PDB entry 7VHF | X-ray diffraction, 1.75 A resolution | chains A and C of the 7 polymer chains in the assembly

Chain A:
Molecule: rRNA N-glycosylase
Organism: Escherichia coli
Notes: EC 3.2.2.22
UniProtKB: Q8XBV2 (Q8XBV2_ECOLX); residues 1-297 here correspond to UniProt positions 23-319 (UniProt number = residue number + 22)
Chain sequence (297 residues; numbered 1 to 297; the number before each row is that of its first residue):
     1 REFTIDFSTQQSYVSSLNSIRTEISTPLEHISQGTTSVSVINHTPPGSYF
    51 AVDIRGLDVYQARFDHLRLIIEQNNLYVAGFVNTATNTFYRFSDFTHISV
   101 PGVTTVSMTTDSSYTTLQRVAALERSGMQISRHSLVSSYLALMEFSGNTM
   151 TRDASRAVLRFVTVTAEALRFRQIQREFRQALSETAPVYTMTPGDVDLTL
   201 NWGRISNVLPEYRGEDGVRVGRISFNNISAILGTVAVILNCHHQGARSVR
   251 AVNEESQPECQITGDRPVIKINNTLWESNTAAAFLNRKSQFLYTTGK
Unresolved in the structure: 243-256
Disulfide bonds: C241-C260
What the authors report for this chain:
  - catalytic residues: E167, R170 (citing earlier work)

Chain C:
Molecule: Shiga toxin 2 B subunit
Organism: Escherichia coli
UniProtKB: Q7DJJ2 (Q7DJJ2_ECOLX); residues 1-70 here correspond to UniProt positions 20-89 (UniProt number = residue number + 19)
Chain sequence (70 residues; each row starts with the number of its first residue):
     1 ADCAKGKIEFSKYNEDDTFTVKVDGKEYWTSRWNLQPLLQSAQLTGMTVT
    51 IKSSTCESGSGFAEVQFNND
Disulfide bonds: C3-C56

Interface between chain A and chain C:
Contacting residue pairs (26):
  Q261(A) - N69(C)  hydrogen bond (side chain-backbone)
  Q261(A) - D70(C)  hydrogen bond (side chain-backbone)
  I262(A) - N69(C)
  T263(A) - M47(C)
  T263(A) - N68(C)  hydrogen bond (side chain-backbone)
  T263(A) - N69(C)  hydrogen bond
  G264(A) - T45(C)
  G264(A) - G46(C)
  G264(A) - M47(C)
  G264(A) - D70(C)
  D265(A) - K7(C)  salt bridge
  D265(A) - T45(C)  hydrogen bond (backbone-backbone)
  D265(A) - G46(C)
  R266(A) - L44(C)  hydrogen bond (side chain-backbone)
  R266(A) - T45(C)  hydrogen bond (backbone-backbone)
  I269(A) - L44(C)  hydrophobic
  S278(A) - T45(C)  hydrogen bond
  N279(A) - T45(C)  hydrogen bond
  A282(A) - S41(C)  hydrogen bond (backbone-side chain)
  A282(A) - L44(C)  hydrophobic
  L285(A) - S41(C)  hydrogen bond (backbone-side chain)
  N286(A) - P37(C)
  N286(A) - S41(C)  hydrogen bond (backbone-side chain)
  R287(A) - P37(C)
  K288(A) - N34(C)  hydrogen bond
  K288(A) - P37(C)
Other interface residues (no listed pair), chain C (13 interface residues in all): L38, Q40

Summary:
14 residues of chain A and 13 residues of chain C are in contact, with 13 hydrogen bonds and 1 salt bridge.
Among the polar pairs are D265(A)-K7(C), Q261(A)-N69(C) and Q261(A)-D70(C). From the paper: catalytic residues
E167(A) and R170(A).
Chain A is rRNA N-glycosylase and chain C is Shiga toxin 2 B subunit, both from Escherichia coli; the
structure, Crystal structure of the STX2a complexed with RRA peptide, was determined by X-ray diffraction
(same publication as 7VHC, 7VHD and 7VHE).
